6FLQ - chains C and E of the 9 polymer chains in the assembly; structure by electron microscopy, 3.60 A resolution.

[Chain C]
Protein: DNA-directed RNA polymerase subunit beta
Source organism: Escherichia coli (strain K12)
Notes: EC 2.7.7.6
UniProt: P0A8V2 (RPOB_ECOLI); numbering as in UniProt (aligned over 1-1342)
Chain sequence (1342 residues; row label = number of the first residue in the row):
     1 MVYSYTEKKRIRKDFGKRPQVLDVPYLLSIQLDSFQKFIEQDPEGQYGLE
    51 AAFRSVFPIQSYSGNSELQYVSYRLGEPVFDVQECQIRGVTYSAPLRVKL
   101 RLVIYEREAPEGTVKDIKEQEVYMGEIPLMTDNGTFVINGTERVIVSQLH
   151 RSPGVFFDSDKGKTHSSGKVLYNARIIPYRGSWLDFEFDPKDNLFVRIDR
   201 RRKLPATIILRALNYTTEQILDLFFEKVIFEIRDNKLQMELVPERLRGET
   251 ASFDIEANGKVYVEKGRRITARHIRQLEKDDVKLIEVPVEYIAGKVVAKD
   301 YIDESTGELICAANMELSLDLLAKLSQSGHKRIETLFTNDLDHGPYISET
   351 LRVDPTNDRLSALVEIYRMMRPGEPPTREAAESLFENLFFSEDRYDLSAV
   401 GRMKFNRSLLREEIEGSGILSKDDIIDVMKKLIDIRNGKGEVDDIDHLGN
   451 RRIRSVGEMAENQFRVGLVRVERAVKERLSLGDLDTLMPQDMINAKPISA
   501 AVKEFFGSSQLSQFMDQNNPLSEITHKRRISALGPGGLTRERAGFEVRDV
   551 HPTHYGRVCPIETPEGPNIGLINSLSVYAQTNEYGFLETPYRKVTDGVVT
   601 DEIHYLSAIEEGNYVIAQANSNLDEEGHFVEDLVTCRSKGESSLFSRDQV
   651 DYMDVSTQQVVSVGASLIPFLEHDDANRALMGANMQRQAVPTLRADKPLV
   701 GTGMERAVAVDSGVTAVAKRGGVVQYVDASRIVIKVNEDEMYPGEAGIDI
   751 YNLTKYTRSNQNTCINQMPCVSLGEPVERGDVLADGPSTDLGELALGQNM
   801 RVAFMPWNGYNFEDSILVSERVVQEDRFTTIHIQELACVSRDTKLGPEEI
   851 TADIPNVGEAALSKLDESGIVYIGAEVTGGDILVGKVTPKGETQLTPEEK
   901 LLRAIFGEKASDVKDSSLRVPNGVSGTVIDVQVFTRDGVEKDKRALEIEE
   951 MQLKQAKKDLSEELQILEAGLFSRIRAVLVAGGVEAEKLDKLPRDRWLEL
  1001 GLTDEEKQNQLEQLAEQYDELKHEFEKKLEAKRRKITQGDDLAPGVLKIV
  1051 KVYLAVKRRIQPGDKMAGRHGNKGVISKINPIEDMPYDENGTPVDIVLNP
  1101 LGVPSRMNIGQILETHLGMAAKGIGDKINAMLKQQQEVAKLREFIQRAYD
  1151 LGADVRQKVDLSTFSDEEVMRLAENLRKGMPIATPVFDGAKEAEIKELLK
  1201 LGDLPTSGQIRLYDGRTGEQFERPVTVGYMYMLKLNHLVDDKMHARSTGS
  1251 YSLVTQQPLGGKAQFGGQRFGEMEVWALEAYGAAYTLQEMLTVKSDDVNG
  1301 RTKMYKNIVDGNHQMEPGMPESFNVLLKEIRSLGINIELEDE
Not modelled in the structure: 1
UniProt features mapped onto this chain:
  - modified residue (N6-acetyllysine): Lys1022, Lys1200
  - mutagenesis: Ile561 (I561S: Resistant to antibiotics salinamide A and B), Ile569 (I569S: Resistant to antibiotics salinamide A and B), Ala665 (A665E: Resistant to antibiotics salinamide A and B), Asp675 (D675A/G: Resistant to antibiotics salinamide A and B), Asn677 (N677H/K: Resistant to antibiotics salinamide A and B), Leu680 (L680M: Resistant to antibiotics salinamide A and B), Glu813 (E813K: Disrupts the enzyme's active center)

[Chain E]
Protein: DNA-directed RNA polymerase subunit omega
Source organism: Escherichia coli (strain K12)
Notes: EC 2.7.7.6
UniProt: P0A800 (RPOZ_ECOLI); numbering as in UniProt (aligned over 1-91)
Chain sequence (91 residues; row label = number of the first residue in the row):
     1 MARVTVQDAVEKIGNRFDLVLVAARRARQMQVGGKDPLVPEENDKTTVIA
    51 LREIEEGLINNQILDVRERQEQQEQEAAELQAVTAIAEGRR
Not modelled in the structure: 1

[Chain C / chain E interface]
Residue-residue contacts - 5 pairs, chain C then chain E:
  Gly1282(C) - Phe17(E)
  Tyr1285(C) - Leu21(E)
  Gly1311(C) - Gln31(E)  hydrogen bond (backbone-side chain)
  His1313(C) - Gln31(E)
  Gln1314(C) - Arg28(E)  hydrogen bond
Interface residues without a listed pair, chain C (6 interface residues in all): Asn1312

[Overview]
The interface between chain C and chain E involves 6 residues on one side and 4 on the other; the contacts
include 2 hydrogen bonds. Among the polar pairs are Gly1311(C)-Gln31(E) and Gln1314(C)-Arg28(E). UniProt lists
7 mutagenesis sites on chain C.
Here chain C is DNA-directed RNA polymerase subunit beta and chain E is DNA-directed RNA polymerase subunit
omega, both from Escherichia coli (strain K12). Entry 6FLQ (CryoEM structure of E.coli RNA polymerase paused
elongation complex bound to NusA) was determined by electron microscopy, deposited together with 6FLP.
